PDB entry 4RIC | X-ray diffraction, 2.80 A resolution | chains A and X of the 4 polymer chains in the assembly

# Chain A
Protein: Fanconi-associated nuclease 1
Source organism: Homo sapiens
Notes: EC 3.1.21.-, 3.1.4.1
Reference sequence: Q9Y2M0 (FAN1_HUMAN); residue numbers follow UniProt; this construct covers 370-509, 519-1009
Amino-acid sequence (631 residues; numbered 370 to 1009; 9 numbers in that range are skipped by the numbering (no residue carries them; nothing is unmodelled there); the number before each row is that of its first residue):
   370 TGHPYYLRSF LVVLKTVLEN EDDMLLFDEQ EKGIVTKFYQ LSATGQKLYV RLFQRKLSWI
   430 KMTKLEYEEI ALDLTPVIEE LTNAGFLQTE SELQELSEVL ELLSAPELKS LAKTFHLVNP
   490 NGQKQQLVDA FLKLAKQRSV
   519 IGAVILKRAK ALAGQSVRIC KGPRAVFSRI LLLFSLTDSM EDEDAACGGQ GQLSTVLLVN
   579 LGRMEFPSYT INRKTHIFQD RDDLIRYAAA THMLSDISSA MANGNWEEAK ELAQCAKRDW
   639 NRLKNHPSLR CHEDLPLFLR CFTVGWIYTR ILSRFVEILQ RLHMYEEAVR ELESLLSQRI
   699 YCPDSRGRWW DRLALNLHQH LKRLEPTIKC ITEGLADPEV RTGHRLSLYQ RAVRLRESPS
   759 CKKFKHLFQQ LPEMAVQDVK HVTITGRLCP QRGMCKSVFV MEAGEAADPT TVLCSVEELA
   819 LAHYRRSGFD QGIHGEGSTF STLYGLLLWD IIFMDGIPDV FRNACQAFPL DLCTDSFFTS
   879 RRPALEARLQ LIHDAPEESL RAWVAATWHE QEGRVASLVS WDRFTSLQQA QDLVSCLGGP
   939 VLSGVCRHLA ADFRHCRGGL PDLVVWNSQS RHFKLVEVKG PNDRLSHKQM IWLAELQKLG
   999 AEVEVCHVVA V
Disordered / not traced: 788-793, 800-809
Bound ions: Ca2+: Asp960, Glu975, Val976 (shared with 1 residue of chain U)
Swiss-Prot annotation at these positions:
  - binding site (Mn(2+)): Glu834, Asp960, Glu975, Val976
  - natural variant: Cys871 (C871R: In KMIN), Gln929 (Q929P: In KMIN), Gly937 (G937D: In KMIN), Asp960 (D960N: In KMIN)
  - mutagenesis: Leu477 (L477P: Still localized to sites of DNA damage but the strength of the signal is diminished), Arg706 (R706A: Strongly reduced affinity for sites that have a 5'-terminal phosphate anchor at a flap of 1 nucleotide; when associated with A-952), Gln864 (Q864A: Loss of nuclease activity; when associated with A-960; A-975 and A-977), Arg952 (R952A: Strongly reduced affinity for sites that have a 5'-terminal phosphate anchor at a flap of 1 nucleotide; when associated with A-706), Asp960 (D960A: Loss of nuclease activity. Loss of nuclease activity; when associated with A-864; A-975 and A-977), Glu975 (E975A: Loss of nuclease activity; when associated with A-864; A-960 and A-977), Lys977 (K977A: Loss of nuclease activity; when associated with A-864; A-960 and A-975), Asp981 to Arg982 (Loss of nuclease activity)
From the paper describing this entry:
  - mutagenesis - R706A/R952A (210 nM Kd): decreased binding to 5'pT1/3'T8

# Chain X
Molecule: 21-nt DNA strand
Sequence (21 nucleotides; numbered -1 to 19; the number before each row is that of its first residue; numbers below 1 keep their minus sign (DT-1 is residue -1)):
    -1 TTAGCCACGC CTAGACTCCT C
Disordered / not traced: -1

# Interface between chain A and chain X
Contacting residue pairs - 9 pairs, chain A then chain X:
  Tyr374(A) with DC19(X), hydrogen bond to the phosphate
  Arg420(A) with DC19(X), salt bridge to the phosphate
  Arg424(A) with DC17(X), salt bridge to the phosphate; DT18(X), salt bridge to the phosphate
  Lys425(A) with DC16(X), salt bridge to the phosphate; DC17(X), hydrogen bond to the phosphate
  Tyr436(A) with DT18(X), hydrogen bond to the phosphate
  Thr573(A) with DC19(X), hydrogen bond to the base
  Val577(A) with DC19(X), base contact

# Overview
The interface between chain A and chain X involves 7 residues on one side and 4 on the other; the contacts
include 4 hydrogen bonds and 4 salt bridges. Polar contacts include Thr573(A)-DC19(X), Tyr374(A)-DC19(X) and
Lys425(A)-DC17(X). From the paper: R706A/R952A of chain A reduce binding to 5'pT1/3'T8.
Chain A is Fanconi-associated nuclease 1 (Homo sapiens) and chain X is a 21-nt DNA strand; the structure, FAN1
Nuclease bound to 5' hydroxyl (dT-dT) single flap DNA, was determined by X-ray diffraction (same publication
as 4RI9, 4RIA, 4RI8, 4RIB and 4RID).
